6BZQ - chain A; structure by X-ray diffraction, 2.75 A resolution.

[Chain A]
Molecule: Halogenase PltM
Organism: Pseudomonas fluorescens (strain ATCC BAA-477 / NRRL B-23932 / Pf-5)
Notes: EC 3.8.1.1
UniProtKB: Q4KCZ3 (Q4KCZ3_PSEF5); residues 1-502 here = UniProt positions 1-502
Amino-acid sequence (522 residues; row label = number of the first residue in the row; numbers below 1 keep their minus sign (Met-19 is residue -19)):
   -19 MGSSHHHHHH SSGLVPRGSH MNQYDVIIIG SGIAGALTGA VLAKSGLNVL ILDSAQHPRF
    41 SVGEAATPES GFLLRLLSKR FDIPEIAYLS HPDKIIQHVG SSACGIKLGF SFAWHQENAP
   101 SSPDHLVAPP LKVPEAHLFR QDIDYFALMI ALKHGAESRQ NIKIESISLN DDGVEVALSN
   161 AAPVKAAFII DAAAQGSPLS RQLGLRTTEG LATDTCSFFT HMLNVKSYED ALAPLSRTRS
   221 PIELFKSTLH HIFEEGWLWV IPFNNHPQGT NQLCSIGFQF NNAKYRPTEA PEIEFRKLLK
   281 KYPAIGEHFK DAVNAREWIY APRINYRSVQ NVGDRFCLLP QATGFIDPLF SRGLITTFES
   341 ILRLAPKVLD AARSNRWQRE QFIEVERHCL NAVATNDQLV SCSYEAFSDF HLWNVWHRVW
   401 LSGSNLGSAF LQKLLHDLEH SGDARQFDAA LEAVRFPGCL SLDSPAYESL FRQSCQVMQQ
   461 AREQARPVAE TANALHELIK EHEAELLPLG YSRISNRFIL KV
Not modelled in the structure: -19 to 1, 501-502
Differences from the reference sequence: initiating methionine (-19); expression tag (-18 to 0)
Residues lining bound ligands: FAD (flavin-adenine dinucleotide): Ile9, Gly10, Ser11, Gly12, Ile13, Ala14, Gly15, Leu32, Asp33, Ser34, Ala35, Arg39, Ser41, Val42, Gly43, Glu44, Ala45, Arg120, Asp124, Ile144, Ala172, Ala173, Ala174, Gln175, Gly176, Pro178, Ser197, Phe199, Trp239, Gln321, Phe325, Pro328, Ser331, Arg332, Gly333, Leu334, Thr337
Reported in the primary citation:
  - binding site for flavin-adenine dinucleotide: Ala173, Ala174, Gln321
  - catalytic residues: Lys87 (proposed by the authors, not directly observed)

[In short]
Bound to chain A: flavin-adenine dinucleotide. The paper reports the catalytic residue Lys87; a binding site
for flavin-adenine dinucleotide at Ala173, Ala174 and Gln321.
Chain A is Halogenase PltM (Pseudomonas fluorescens (strain ATCC BAA-477 / NRRL B-23932 / Pf-5)); the
structure, Crystal structure of halogenase PltM in complex with FAD, was determined by X-ray diffraction,
deposited together with 6BZA, 6BZI, 6BZN, 6BZT and 6BZZ.
